Entry 8U95 (electron microscopy, 4.70 A resolution (low resolution: residue-level contacts below are approximate; hydrogen-bond / salt-bridge calls are withheld)); this record covers chains A and B.

Chain A (and B):
Name: Myosin heavy chain, isoform U
Source organism: Drosophila melanogaster
Notes: chain B of this document is another copy of the same molecule, construct and numbering; everything in this record applies to it too
UniProtKB: M9ND95 (M9ND95_DROME); numbering as in UniProt (aligned over 1-1949)
Sequence (1949 residues; numbered 1 to 1949; the number before each row is that of its first residue):
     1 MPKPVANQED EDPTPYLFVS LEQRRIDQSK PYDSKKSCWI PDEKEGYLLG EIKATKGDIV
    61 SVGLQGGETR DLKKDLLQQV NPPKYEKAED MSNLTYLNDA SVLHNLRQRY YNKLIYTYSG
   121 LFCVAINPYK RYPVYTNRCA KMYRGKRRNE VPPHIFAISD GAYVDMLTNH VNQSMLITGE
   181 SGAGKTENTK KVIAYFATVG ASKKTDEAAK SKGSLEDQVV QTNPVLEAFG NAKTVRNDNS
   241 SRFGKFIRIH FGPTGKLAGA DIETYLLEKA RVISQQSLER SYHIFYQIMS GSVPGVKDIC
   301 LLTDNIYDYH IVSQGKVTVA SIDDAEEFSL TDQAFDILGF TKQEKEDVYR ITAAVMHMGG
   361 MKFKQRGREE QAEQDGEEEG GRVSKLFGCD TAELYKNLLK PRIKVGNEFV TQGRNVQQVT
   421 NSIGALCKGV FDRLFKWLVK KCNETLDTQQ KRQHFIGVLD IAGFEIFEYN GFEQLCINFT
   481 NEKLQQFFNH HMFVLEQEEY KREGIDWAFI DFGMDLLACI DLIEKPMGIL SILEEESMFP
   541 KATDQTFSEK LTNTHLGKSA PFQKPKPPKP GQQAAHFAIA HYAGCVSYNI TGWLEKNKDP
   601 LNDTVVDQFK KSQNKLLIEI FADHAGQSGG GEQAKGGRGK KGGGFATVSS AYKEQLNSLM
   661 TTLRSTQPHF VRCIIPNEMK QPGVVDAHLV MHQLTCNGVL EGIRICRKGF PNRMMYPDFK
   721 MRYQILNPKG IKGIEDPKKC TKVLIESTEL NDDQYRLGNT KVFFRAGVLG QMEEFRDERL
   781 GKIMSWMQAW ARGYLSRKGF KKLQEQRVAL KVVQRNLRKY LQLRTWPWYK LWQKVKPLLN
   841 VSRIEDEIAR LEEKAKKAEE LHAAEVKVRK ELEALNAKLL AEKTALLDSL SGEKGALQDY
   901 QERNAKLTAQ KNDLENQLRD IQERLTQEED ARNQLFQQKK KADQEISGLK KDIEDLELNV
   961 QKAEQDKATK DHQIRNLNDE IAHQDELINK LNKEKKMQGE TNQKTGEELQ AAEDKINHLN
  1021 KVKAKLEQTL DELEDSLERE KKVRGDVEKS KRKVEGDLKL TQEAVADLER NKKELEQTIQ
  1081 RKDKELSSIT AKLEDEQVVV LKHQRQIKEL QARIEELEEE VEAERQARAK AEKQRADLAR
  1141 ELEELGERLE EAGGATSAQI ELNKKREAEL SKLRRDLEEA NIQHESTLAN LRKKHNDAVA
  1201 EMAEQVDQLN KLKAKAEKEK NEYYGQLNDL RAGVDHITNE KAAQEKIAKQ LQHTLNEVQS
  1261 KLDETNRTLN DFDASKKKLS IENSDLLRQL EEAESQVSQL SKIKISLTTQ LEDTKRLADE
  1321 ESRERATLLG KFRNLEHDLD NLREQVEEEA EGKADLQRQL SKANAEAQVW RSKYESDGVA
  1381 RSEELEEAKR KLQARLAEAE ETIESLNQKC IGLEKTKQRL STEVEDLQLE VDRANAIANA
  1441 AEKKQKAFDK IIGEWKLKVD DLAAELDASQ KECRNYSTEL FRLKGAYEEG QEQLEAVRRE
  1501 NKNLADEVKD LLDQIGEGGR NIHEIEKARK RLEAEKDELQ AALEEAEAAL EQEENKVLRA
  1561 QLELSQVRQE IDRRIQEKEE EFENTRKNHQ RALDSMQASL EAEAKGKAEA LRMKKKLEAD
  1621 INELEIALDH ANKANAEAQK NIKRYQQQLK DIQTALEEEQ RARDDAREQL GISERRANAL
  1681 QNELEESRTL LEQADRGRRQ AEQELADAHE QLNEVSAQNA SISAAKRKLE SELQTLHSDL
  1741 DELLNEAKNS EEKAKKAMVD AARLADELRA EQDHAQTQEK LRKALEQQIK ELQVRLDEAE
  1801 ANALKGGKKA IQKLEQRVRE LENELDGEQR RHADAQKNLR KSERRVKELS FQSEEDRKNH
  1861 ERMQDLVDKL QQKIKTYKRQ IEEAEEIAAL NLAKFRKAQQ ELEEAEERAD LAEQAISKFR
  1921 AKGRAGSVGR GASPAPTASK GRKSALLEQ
Unresolved in the structure: 1-912, 1922-1949
From the paper describing this entry:
  - mutagenesis - E1554K: abolished binding to flightin (citing earlier work)

How chain A and chain B interact:
Contacting residue pairs - 396 pairs, chain A then chain B:
  Leu914(A) - Leu914(B)
  Leu914(A) - Glu915(B)
  Glu915(A) - Leu914(B)
  Gln917(A) - Glu915(B)
  Gln917(A) - Leu918(B)
  Leu918(A) - Leu914(B)
  Leu918(A) - Gln917(B)
  Ile921(A) - Leu918(B)
  Ile921(A) - Ile921(B)
  Leu925(A) - Ile921(B)
  Leu925(A) - Leu925(B)
  Arg932(A) - Leu925(B)
  Arg932(A) - Glu928(B)
  Leu935(A) - Leu935(B)
  Phe936(A) - Glu928(B)
  Phe936(A) - Arg932(B)
  Phe936(A) - Leu935(B)
  Gln938(A) - Lys939(B)
  Lys939(A) - Lys939(B)
  Ala942(A) - Lys939(B)
  Glu945(A) - Ile946(B)
  Leu949(A) - Ile946(B)
  Leu949(A) - Leu949(B)
  Leu949(A) - Ile953(B)
  Lys950(A) - Ile946(B)
  Ile953(A) - Leu956(B)
  Leu956(A) - Leu956(B)
  Glu957(A) - Leu956(B)
  Val960(A) - Val960(B)
  Asp966(A) - Lys967(B)
  Lys970(A) - Lys970(B)
  Asp971(A) - Lys970(B)
  Gln973(A) - Ile974(B)
  Ile974(A) - Lys970(B)
  Ile974(A) - Ile974(B)
  Leu977(A) - Leu977(B)
  Glu980(A) - Ile981(B)
  Ile981(A) - Leu977(B)
  Ile981(A) - Glu980(B)
  Gln984(A) - Ile981(B)
  Gln984(A) - Gln984(B)
  Ile988(A) - Gln984(B)
  Ile988(A) - Ile988(B)
  Leu991(A) - Leu991(B)
  Glu994(A) - Leu991(B)
  Glu994(A) - Lys995(B)
  Lys995(A) - Leu991(B)
  Gln998(A) - Gln998(B)
  Leu1009(A) - Glu1008(B)
  Lys1015(A) - Lys1015(B)
  Lys1015(A) - Ile1016(B)
  Lys1015(A) - Leu1019(B)
  Ile1016(A) - Lys1015(B)
  Leu1019(A) - Leu1019(B)
  Leu1026(A) - Leu1026(B)
  Leu1033(A) - Leu1030(B)
  Leu1033(A) - Leu1033(B)
  Leu1033(A) - Glu1034(B)
  Leu1033(A) - Leu1037(B)
  Leu1037(A) - Leu1037(B)
  Glu1040(A) - Glu1040(B)
  Glu1040(A) - Lys1041(B)
  Arg1044(A) - Arg1044(B)
  Val1047(A) - Arg1044(B)
  Val1047(A) - Glu1048(B)
  Val1047(A) - Lys1051(B)
  Ser1050(A) - Lys1051(B)
  Lys1051(A) - Lys1051(B)
  Val1054(A) - Lys1051(B)
  Val1054(A) - Val1054(B)
  Val1054(A) - Leu1058(B)
  Asp1057(A) - Leu1058(B)
  Leu1058(A) - Asp1057(B)
  Leu1058(A) - Leu1058(B)
  Thr1061(A) - Leu1058(B)
  Thr1061(A) - Thr1061(B)
  Leu1068(A) - Leu1068(B)
  Glu1069(A) - Leu1068(B)
  Leu1075(A) - Leu1075(B)
  Lys1082(A) - Ile1079(B)
  Lys1082(A) - Lys1082(B)
  Lys1082(A) - Asp1083(B)
  Asp1083(A) - Lys1082(B)
  Ile1089(A) - Ile1089(B)
  Ile1089(A) - Thr1090(B)
  Ile1089(A) - Leu1093(B)
  Glu1096(A) - Glu1096(B)
  Val1100(A) - His1103(B)
  Gln1104(A) - His1103(B)
  Ile1107(A) - Gln1106(B)
  Leu1110(A) - Leu1110(B)
  Arg1113(A) - Ile1114(B)
  Glu1120(A) - Val1121(B)
  Glu1124(A) - Glu1124(B)
  Glu1124(A) - Arg1125(B)
  Glu1124(A) - Arg1128(B)
  Ala1127(A) - Arg1128(B)
  Arg1128(A) - Glu1124(B)
  Arg1128(A) - Arg1125(B)
  Arg1128(A) - Ala1127(B)
  Arg1128(A) - Arg1128(B)
  Arg1135(A) - Arg1135(B)
  Leu1138(A) - Leu1138(B)
  Leu1142(A) - Glu1141(B)
  Arg1148(A) - Leu1149(B)
  Thr1156(A) - Ala1152(B)
  Thr1156(A) - Thr1156(B)
  Gln1159(A) - Gln1159(B)
  Asn1163(A) - Arg1166(B)
  Arg1166(A) - Asn1163(B)
  Arg1166(A) - Arg1166(B)
  Glu1167(A) - Arg1166(B)
  Leu1173(A) - Leu1173(B)
  Arg1174(A) - Leu1173(B)
  His1184(A) - His1184(B)
  Leu1188(A) - His1184(B)
  His1195(A) - His1195(B)
  Val1199(A) - His1195(B)
  Val1199(A) - Met1202(B)
  Met1202(A) - Met1202(B)
  Met1202(A) - Ala1203(B)
  Met1202(A) - Val1206(B)
  Val1206(A) - Leu1209(B)
  Leu1212(A) - Lys1213(B)
  Lys1213(A) - Lys1213(B)
  Ala1216(A) - Lys1220(B)
  Glu1217(A) - Lys1215(B)
  Glu1219(A) - Lys1220(B)
  Lys1220(A) - Lys1215(B)
  Lys1220(A) - Glu1219(B)
  Lys1220(A) - Lys1220(B)
  Tyr1223(A) - Tyr1223(B)
  Tyr1223(A) - Gln1226(B)
  Tyr1223(A) - Leu1227(B)
  Leu1230(A) - Leu1230(B)
  Ile1237(A) - Ile1237(B)
  Lys1241(A) - Glu1240(B)
  Lys1241(A) - Lys1241(B)
  Gln1244(A) - Gln1244(B)
  Leu1251(A) - Leu1251(B)
  Gln1252(A) - Leu1251(B)
  Thr1254(A) - Leu1255(B)
  Val1258(A) - Val1258(B)
  Val1258(A) - Leu1262(B)
  Lys1261(A) - Leu1262(B)
  Leu1262(A) - Leu1262(B)
  Thr1265(A) - Thr1265(B)
  Thr1265(A) - Leu1269(B)
  Asn1266(A) - Thr1265(B)
  Leu1269(A) - Thr1268(B)
  Leu1269(A) - Leu1269(B)
  Phe1272(A) - Asp1273(B)
  Phe1272(A) - Lys1276(B)
  Asp1273(A) - Phe1272(B)
  Ser1275(A) - Lys1276(B)
  Lys1276(A) - Phe1272(B)
  Lys1276(A) - Lys1276(B)
  Leu1279(A) - Leu1279(B)
  Leu1279(A) - Asn1283(B)
  Asn1283(A) - Asn1283(B)
  Leu1286(A) - Leu1286(B)
  Leu1290(A) - Gln1289(B)
  Leu1300(A) - Leu1300(B)
  Leu1307(A) - Leu1307(B)
  Leu1311(A) - Gln1310(B)
  Leu1311(A) - Leu1311(B)
  Glu1321(A) - Ala1318(B)
  Glu1321(A) - Glu1321(B)
  Glu1321(A) - Arg1325(B)
  Arg1325(A) - Glu1321(B)
  Arg1325(A) - Glu1324(B)
  Leu1328(A) - Phe1332(B)
  Leu1329(A) - Leu1328(B)
  Lys1331(A) - Phe1332(B)
  Phe1332(A) - Lys1331(B)
  Phe1332(A) - Leu1335(B)
  Leu1335(A) - Leu1335(B)
  Leu1342(A) - Leu1342(B)
  Glu1349(A) - Glu1349(B)
  Gly1352(A) - Lys1353(B)
  Lys1353(A) - Glu1349(B)
  Lys1353(A) - Gly1352(B)
  Lys1353(A) - Lys1353(B)
  Leu1356(A) - Lys1353(B)
  Leu1356(A) - Gln1357(B)
  Leu1360(A) - Gln1357(B)
  Leu1360(A) - Leu1360(B)
  Ala1363(A) - Asn1364(B)
  Asn1364(A) - Asn1364(B)
  Trp1370(A) - Arg1371(B)
  Trp1370(A) - Tyr1374(B)
  Trp1370(A) - Glu1375(B)
  Arg1371(A) - Trp1370(B)
  Arg1371(A) - Arg1371(B)
  Lys1373(A) - Tyr1374(B)
  Tyr1374(A) - Tyr1374(B)
  Tyr1374(A) - Asp1377(B)
  Arg1381(A) - Ser1382(B)
  Arg1381(A) - Glu1386(B)
  Ser1382(A) - Arg1381(B)
  Leu1385(A) - Leu1385(B)
  Leu1385(A) - Lys1389(B)
  Glu1386(A) - Arg1381(B)
  Lys1389(A) - Leu1385(B)
  Leu1392(A) - Leu1392(B)
  Arg1395(A) - Leu1396(B)
  Arg1395(A) - Ala1399(B)
  Leu1396(A) - Arg1395(B)
  Leu1406(A) - Ile1403(B)
  Leu1406(A) - Cys1410(B)
  Asn1407(A) - Leu1406(B)
  Lys1409(A) - Leu1413(B)
  Cys1410(A) - Leu1413(B)
  Leu1413(A) - Leu1413(B)
  Leu1413(A) - Lys1417(B)
  Leu1420(A) - Leu1420(B)
  Leu1427(A) - Leu1427(B)
  Leu1427(A) - Val1431(B)
  Gln1428(A) - Leu1427(B)
  Lys1444(A) - Gln1445(B)
  Gln1445(A) - Lys1444(B)
  Phe1448(A) - Lys1444(B)
  Phe1448(A) - Phe1448(B)
  Trp1455(A) - Trp1455(B)
  Trp1455(A) - Lys1458(B)
  Trp1455(A) - Val1459(B)
  Lys1458(A) - Trp1455(B)
  Val1459(A) - Leu1462(B)
  Leu1462(A) - Leu1462(B)
  Leu1466(A) - Glu1465(B)
  Leu1466(A) - Leu1466(B)
  Ser1469(A) - Gln1470(B)
  Gln1470(A) - Ser1469(B)
  Cys1473(A) - Cys1473(B)
  Tyr1476(A) - Tyr1476(B)
  Tyr1476(A) - Ser1477(B)
  Tyr1476(A) - Leu1480(B)
  Leu1483(A) - Leu1480(B)
  Gln1493(A) - Leu1494(B)
  Val1497(A) - Val1497(B)
  Arg1498(A) - Val1497(B)
  Glu1500(A) - Asn1501(B)
  Asn1501(A) - Val1497(B)
  Asn1501(A) - Glu1500(B)
  Leu1511(A) - Leu1511(B)
  Leu1511(A) - Leu1512(B)
  Leu1511(A) - Ile1515(B)
  Gln1514(A) - Ile1515(B)
  Ile1515(A) - Gln1514(B)
  Ile1515(A) - Ile1515(B)
  Ile1522(A) - Ile1522(B)
  Ile1525(A) - Ile1525(B)
  Ile1525(A) - Arg1529(B)
  Arg1529(A) - Leu1532(B)
  Leu1532(A) - Lys1536(B)
  Leu1539(A) - Leu1539(B)
  Leu1539(A) - Leu1543(B)
  Leu1543(A) - Leu1543(B)
  Ala1546(A) - Glu1547(B)
  Leu1550(A) - Glu1554(B)
  Glu1553(A) - Glu1554(B)
  Glu1553(A) - Leu1558(B)
  Lys1556(A) - Leu1558(B)
  Val1557(A) - Val1557(B)
  Val1557(A) - Gln1561(B)
  Ala1560(A) - Gln1561(B)
  Gln1561(A) - Gln1561(B)
  Leu1564(A) - Leu1564(B)
  Leu1564(A) - Arg1568(B)
  Val1567(A) - Arg1568(B)
  Arg1574(A) - Ile1575(B)
  Ile1575(A) - Lys1578(B)
  Thr1585(A) - Phe1582(B)
  Arg1586(A) - Phe1582(B)
  His1589(A) - His1589(B)
  Ala1592(A) - Leu1593(B)
  Met1596(A) - Met1596(B)
  Leu1600(A) - Met1596(B)
  Glu1603(A) - Glu1603(B)
  Lys1607(A) - Gly1606(B)
  Lys1614(A) - Ala1610(B)
  Leu1617(A) - Leu1617(B)
  Leu1624(A) - Ile1621(B)
  Leu1624(A) - Leu1624(B)
  Ala1631(A) - Ala1631(B)
  Ala1631(A) - Asn1635(B)
  Ala1634(A) - Asn1635(B)
  Asn1635(A) - Ala1634(B)
  Asn1635(A) - Asn1635(B)
  Ile1642(A) - Tyr1645(B)
  Tyr1645(A) - Tyr1645(B)
  Tyr1645(A) - Leu1649(B)
  Gln1646(A) - Tyr1645(B)
  Ile1652(A) - Ile1652(B)
  Ile1652(A) - Leu1656(B)
  Glu1659(A) - Arg1663(B)
  Ala1662(A) - Arg1663(B)
  Arg1663(A) - Glu1659(B)
  Arg1663(A) - Arg1663(B)
  Gln1669(A) - Leu1670(B)
  Leu1670(A) - Leu1670(B)
  Ser1673(A) - Ser1673(B)
  Arg1676(A) - Ala1677(B)
  Arg1676(A) - Gln1681(B)
  Leu1680(A) - Leu1680(B)
  Gln1681(A) - Leu1680(B)
  Gly1697(A) - Arg1698(B)
  Arg1698(A) - Gly1697(B)
  Arg1698(A) - Arg1698(B)
  Ala1701(A) - Arg1698(B)
  Ala1701(A) - Ala1701(B)
  Glu1704(A) - Leu1705(B)
  Leu1705(A) - Gln1700(B)
  Leu1705(A) - Ala1701(B)
  Leu1705(A) - Glu1704(B)
  Ala1708(A) - Leu1705(B)
  Ala1708(A) - Ala1708(B)
  Leu1712(A) - Ala1708(B)
  Leu1712(A) - Gln1711(B)
  Leu1712(A) - Leu1712(B)
  Val1715(A) - Val1715(B)
  Asn1719(A) - Gln1718(B)
  Ile1722(A) - Ile1722(B)
  Lys1726(A) - Ile1722(B)
  Lys1726(A) - Lys1726(B)
  Lys1726(A) - Leu1729(B)
  Leu1729(A) - Leu1733(B)
  Leu1733(A) - Glu1732(B)
  Leu1733(A) - Leu1733(B)
  Leu1736(A) - Leu1736(B)
  Leu1740(A) - Leu1743(B)
  Leu1743(A) - Leu1740(B)
  Leu1743(A) - Leu1743(B)
  Leu1743(A) - Leu1744(B)
  Ser1750(A) - Ser1750(B)
  Ala1754(A) - Ala1754(B)
  Leu1764(A) - Leu1764(B)
  Leu1768(A) - Leu1768(B)
  Glu1771(A) - Glu1771(B)
  Gln1772(A) - Glu1771(B)
  Gln1778(A) - Gln1778(B)
  Arg1782(A) - Gln1778(B)
  Leu1785(A) - Leu1785(B)
  Leu1792(A) - Leu1792(B)
  Arg1795(A) - Leu1796(B)
  Glu1800(A) - Asn1802(B)
  Ala1803(A) - Ala1801(B)
  Ala1803(A) - Asn1802(B)
  Leu1804(A) - Asn1802(B)
  Leu1814(A) - Leu1814(B)
  Leu1821(A) - Leu1821(B)
  Glu1824(A) - Glu1824(B)
  Glu1824(A) - Leu1825(B)
  Glu1824(A) - Glu1828(B)
  Leu1825(A) - Glu1824(B)
  Glu1828(A) - Glu1828(B)
  Glu1828(A) - Gln1829(B)
  Glu1828(A) - His1832(B)
  Arg1831(A) - Arg1831(B)
  Arg1831(A) - His1832(B)
  Arg1831(A) - Gln1836(B)
  His1832(A) - Arg1831(B)
  Ala1835(A) - Arg1831(B)
  Gln1836(A) - Arg1831(B)
  Asn1838(A) - Leu1839(B)
  Val1846(A) - Arg1845(B)
  Leu1849(A) - Leu1849(B)
  Leu1870(A) - Leu1870(B)
  Lys1873(A) - Ile1874(B)
  Ile1874(A) - Lys1873(B)
  Tyr1877(A) - Tyr1877(B)
  Tyr1877(A) - Lys1878(B)
  Tyr1877(A) - Ile1881(B)
  Lys1878(A) - Tyr1877(B)
  Ala1888(A) - Ile1887(B)
  Asn1891(A) - Ile1887(B)
  Asn1891(A) - Asn1891(B)
  Asn1891(A) - Phe1895(B)
  Lys1894(A) - Phe1895(B)
  Lys1894(A) - Gln1899(B)
  Phe1895(A) - Asn1891(B)
  Phe1895(A) - Lys1894(B)
  Phe1895(A) - Phe1895(B)
  Ala1898(A) - Lys1894(B)
  Ala1898(A) - Ala1898(B)
  Gln1899(A) - Lys1894(B)
  Leu1902(A) - Glu1901(B)
  Ala1905(A) - Ala1905(B)
  Glu1906(A) - Arg1908(B)
  Ala1909(A) - Arg1908(B)
  Ala1909(A) - Ala1909(B)
  Ala1912(A) - Ala1912(B)
  Ile1916(A) - Phe1919(B)
  Phe1919(A) - Ile1916(B)
  Phe1919(A) - Phe1919(B)
  Arg1920(A) - Phe1919(B)
Also at the interface, not in a pair above, chain A (345 interface residues in all): Arg924, Lys941, Asn959, Asn978, Asp985, Thr1005, Ala1012, Thr1029, Leu1030, Ala1064, Val1065, Asn1071, Ile1079, Leu1086, Leu1093, Ile1114, Leu1117, Val1121, Ala1139, Leu1149, Ala1152, Leu1177, Leu1209, Tyr1224, Glu1240, Thr1268, Glu1282, Ala1293, Thr1314, Ala1367, Ile1403, Glu1423, Val1424, Glu1430, Ala1434, Ala1438, Ala1441, Leu1480, Tyr1487, Leu1504, Ala1542, Lys1578, Gly1606, Ala1610, Gln1660, Ala1666, Ala1677, Leu1690, Leu1691, Ala1694, Ala1725, Ala1747, Ala1757, Ala1761, Glu1767, Ala1775, Leu1796, Gly1807, Ile1811, Ser1842, Ser1850, Asn1859, His1860, Met1863, Val1867, Ile1881, Leu1890, Leu1892, Glu1901, Glu1913, Ala1915
Also at the interface, not in a pair above, chain B (350 interface residues in all): Asp913, Ala931, Asn978, Thr1005, Leu1009, Ala1012, Ser1036, Val1047, Glu1055, Val1065, Glu1069, Lys1072, Leu1086, Leu1117, Glu1118, Glu1120, Leu1142, Leu1145, Arg1148, Ala1155, Leu1177, Ala1180, Asn1181, Ala1198, Leu1212, Tyr1224, Ile1247, Gln1252, Ser1275, Ala1293, Thr1314, Leu1339, Arg1343, Ala1367, Gly1378, Thr1402, Val1424, Glu1430, Ala1434, Ile1437, Ala1441, Ile1452, Thr1478, Glu1479, Leu1483, Leu1504, Leu1550, Glu1551, Ser1565, Leu1600, Lys1607, Ala1638, Ala1666, Arg1667, Leu1684, Leu1691, Ala1694, Ala1725, Ala1747, Ala1757, Ala1761, Arg1795, Ala1803, Gly1806, Glu1815, Val1818, Ala1835, Ser1842, Val1846, Asp1856, Asn1859, His1860, Met1863, Val1867, Gln1880, Ala1888, Leu1892, Arg1896, Leu1902, Arg1920

Overview:
345 residues of chain A face 350 of chain B across their interface. From the paper: E1554K of chain A
abolishes binding to flightin.
Chain A and chain B are both Myosin heavy chain, isoform U (Drosophila melanogaster); the structure, The
structure of myosin heavy chain from Drosophila melanogaster flight muscle thick filaments, was determined by
electron microscopy (same publication as 8U8H).
